Entry 9CHZ (electron microscopy, 2.90 A resolution); this record covers chains A and N of the 16 polymer chains in the assembly.

Chain A:
Protein: Rubisco large subunit
From: Anthoceros agrestis
Chain sequence (475 residues; numbered 1 to 475; the number before each row is that of its first residue):
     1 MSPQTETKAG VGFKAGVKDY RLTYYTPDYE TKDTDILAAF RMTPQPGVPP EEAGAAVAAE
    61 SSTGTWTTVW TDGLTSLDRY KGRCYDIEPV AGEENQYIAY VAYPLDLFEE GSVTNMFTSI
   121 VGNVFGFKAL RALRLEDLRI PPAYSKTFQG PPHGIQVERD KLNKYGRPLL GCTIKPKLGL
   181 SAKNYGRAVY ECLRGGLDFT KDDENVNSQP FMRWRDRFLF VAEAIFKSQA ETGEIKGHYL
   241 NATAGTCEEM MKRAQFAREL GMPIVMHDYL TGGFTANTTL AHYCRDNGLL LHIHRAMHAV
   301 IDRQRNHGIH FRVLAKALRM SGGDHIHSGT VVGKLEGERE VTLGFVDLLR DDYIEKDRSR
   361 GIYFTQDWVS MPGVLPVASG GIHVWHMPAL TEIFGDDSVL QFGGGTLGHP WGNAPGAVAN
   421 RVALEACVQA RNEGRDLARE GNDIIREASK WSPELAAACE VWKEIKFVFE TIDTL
Disordered / not traced: 1-11
Modified residues: Lys-201 (lysine nz-carboxylic acid; KCX)
Bound ions: Mg2+: Lys-201, Asp-203, Glu-204 (together with 2-carboxyarabinitol-1,5-diphosphate)
Small-molecule neighbours:
  - 2-carboxyarabinitol-1,5-diphosphate (CAP), molecule 1: Thr-65, Trp-66, Asn-123
  - 2-carboxyarabinitol-1,5-diphosphate (CAP), molecule 2: Thr-173, Lys-175, Lys-177, Lys-201, Asp-203, Glu-204, His-294, Arg-295, His-298, His-327, Gly-329, Lys-334, Leu-335, Ser-379, Gly-380, Gly-381, Gly-403, Gly-404

Chain N:
Protein: Rubisco small subunit
From: Anthoceros agrestis
Chain sequence (125 residues; row label = number of the first residue in the row):
     1 MQVWNPIDNP KFETLSYLPP LTDNQIAREI DYMLRNKWIP CLEFDPSGTI TTLPGQPGYY
    61 GGRYWTMWKL PMFGCNNAGY VLREIEHCKN AYPGCFIRVL GFDNIRQVQC CAFIVHKPQH
   121 HHHHH
Disordered / not traced: 119-125

How chain A and chain N interact:
Residue-residue contacts (8):
  Gly-12(A) with Phe-73(N)
  Trp-70(A) with Leu-70(N), hydrophobic; Phe-73(N)
  Gly-73(A) with Asn-104(N)
  Leu-74(A) with Gln-107(N)
  Thr-75(A) with Asn-104(N); Gln-107(N)
  Ser-76(A) with Asn-104(N)
Interface residues without a listed pair, chain A (7 interface residues in all): Arg-79
Interface residues without a listed pair, chain N (7 interface residues in all): Pro-71, Phe-102, Ile-105

In short:
The chain A/chain N interface involves 7 residues from each chain. Ligands of chain A:
2-carboxyarabinitol-1,5-diphosphate. Lys-201(A), Asp-203(A) and Glu-204(A) coordinate Mg2+.
Here chain A is Rubisco large subunit and chain N is Rubisco small subunit, both from Anthoceros agrestis.
Entry 9CHZ (Anthoceros agrestis Rubisco assembled with Raf1 Raf2 and BSD2) was determined by electron
microscopy (same publication as 9CI1, 9CI2 and 9CK5).
